Entry 5Y0D (X-ray diffraction, 1.99 A resolution); this record covers chains E and F of the 10 polymer chains in the assembly.

Chain E:
Name: Histone H3.1
From: Homo sapiens
UniProt: P68431 (H31_HUMAN); residues 0-135 here correspond to UniProt positions 1-136 (UniProt number = residue number + 1)
Amino-acid sequence (139 residues; each row starts with the number of its first residue; numbers below 1 keep their minus sign (Gly-3 is residue -3)):
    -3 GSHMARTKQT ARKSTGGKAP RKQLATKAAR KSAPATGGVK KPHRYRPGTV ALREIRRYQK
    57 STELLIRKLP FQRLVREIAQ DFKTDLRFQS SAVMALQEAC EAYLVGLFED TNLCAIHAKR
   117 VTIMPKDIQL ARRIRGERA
Not modelled in the structure: -3 to 35, 135
Construct notes: expression tag (-3 to -1)
Ion coordination: Mn2+: Asp77 (shared with 1 residue of chain D)
Curated features (UniProtKB/Swiss-Prot):
  - modified residue: Arg2 (Asymmetric dimethylarginine), Thr3 (Phosphothreonine), Lys4 (Allysine), Gln5 (5-glutamyl dopamine), Thr6 (Phosphothreonine), Arg8 (Citrulline), Lys9 (N6,N6,N6-trimethyllysine), Ser10 (ADP-ribosylserine), Thr11 (Phosphothreonine), Lys14 (N6-(2-hydroxyisobutyryl)lysine), Arg17 (Asymmetric dimethylarginine), Lys18 (N6-(2-hydroxyisobutyryl)lysine), Lys23 (N6-(2-hydroxyisobutyryl)lysine), Arg26 (Citrulline), Lys27 (N6,N6,N6-trimethyllysine), Ser28 (ADP-ribosylserine), Lys36 (N6,N6,N6-trimethyllysine), Lys37 (N6-methyllysine), Tyr41 (Phosphotyrosine), Lys56 (N6,N6,N6-trimethyllysine) and 8 more in UniProt
  - lipidation: Lys18 (N6-decanoyllysine)
What the authors report for this chain:
  - disease-associated variants - E97K: decreased stability
  - disease-associated variants - E97K: abolished binding to H2A-H2B
  - disease-associated variants - E97K: decreased localization

Chain F:
Name: Histone H4
From: Homo sapiens
UniProt: P62805 (H4_HUMAN); residues 0-102 here correspond to UniProt positions 1-103 (UniProt number = residue number + 1)
Amino-acid sequence (106 residues; each row starts with the number of its first residue; numbers below 1 keep their minus sign (Gly-3 is residue -3)):
    -3 GSHMSGRGKG GKGLGKGGAK RHRKVLRDNI QGITKPAIRR LARRGGVKRI SGLIYEETRG
    57 VLKVFLENVI RDAVTYTEHA KRKTVTAMDV VYALKRQGRT LYGFGG
Not modelled in the structure: -3 to 17
Construct notes: expression tag (-3 to -1)
Curated features (UniProtKB/Swiss-Prot):
  - DNA-binding region: Lys16 to Lys20
  - modified residue: Ser1 (N-acetylserine), Arg3 (Asymmetric dimethylarginine), Lys5 (N6-(2-hydroxyisobutyryl)lysine), Lys8 (N6-(2-hydroxyisobutyryl)lysine), Lys12 (N6-(2-hydroxyisobutyryl)lysine), Lys16 (N6-(2-hydroxyisobutyryl)lysine), Lys20 (N6,N6,N6-trimethyllysine), Lys31 (N6-(2-hydroxyisobutyryl)lysine), Lys44 (N6-(2-hydroxyisobutyryl)lysine), Ser47 (Phosphoserine), Tyr51 (Phosphotyrosine), Lys59 (N6-(2-hydroxyisobutyryl)lysine), Lys77 (N6-(2-hydroxyisobutyryl)lysine), Lys79 (N6-(2-hydroxyisobutyryl)lysine), Thr80 (Phosphothreonine), Tyr88 (Phosphotyrosine), Lys91 (N6-(2-hydroxyisobutyryl)lysine)
  - cross-link (Glycyl lysine isopeptide (Lys-Gly)): Lys12 (interchain with G-Cter in SUMO2), Lys20 (interchain with G-Cter in SUMO2), Lys31 (interchain with G-Cter in SUMO2), Lys59 (interchain with G-Cter in SUMO2), Lys79 (interchain with G-Cter in SUMO2), Lys91 (interchain with G-Cter in SUMO2)

Chain E / chain F interface:
Residue-residue contacts (106):
  Gly44(E) - Lys44(F)
  Ala47(E) - Arg39(F)
  Ala47(E) - Lys44(F)
  Leu48(E) - Lys44(F)
  Glu50(E) - Arg39(F)  salt bridge
  Ile51(E) - Arg39(F)
  Ile51(E) - Gly42(F)
  Ile51(E) - Val43(F)
  Tyr54(E) - Arg36(F)
  Tyr54(E) - Arg39(F)
  Tyr54(E) - Arg40(F)  hydrogen bond (backbone-side chain)
  Gln55(E) - Arg40(F)  hydrogen bond (side chain-backbone)
  Gln55(E) - Gly42(F)
  Ser57(E) - Arg40(F)  hydrogen bond
  Thr58(E) - Arg40(F)
  Glu59(E) - Arg40(F)  salt bridge
  Leu61(E) - Ala33(F)
  Leu61(E) - Arg36(F)  hydrogen bond (backbone-side chain)
  Leu61(E) - Leu37(F)
  Leu61(E) - Arg40(F)
  Ile62(E) - Ile29(F)  hydrophobic
  Arg63(E) - Arg36(F)
  Phe67(E) - Leu62(F)  hydrophobic
  Arg69(E) - Leu22(F)
  Arg69(E) - Asn25(F)  hydrogen bond
  Leu70(E) - Asn25(F)
  Leu70(E) - Ile26(F)
  Leu70(E) - Ile29(F)  hydrophobic
  Leu70(E) - Leu62(F)  hydrophobic
  Val71(E) - Ile66(F)
  Arg72(E) - Arg19(F)
  Arg72(E) - Leu22(F)
  Glu73(E) - Leu22(F)
  Glu73(E) - Arg23(F)  hydrogen bond (side chain-backbone)
  Glu73(E) - Asp24(F)  hydrogen bond (side chain-backbone)
  Glu73(E) - Asn25(F)  hydrogen bond
  Ile74(E) - Leu62(F)  hydrophobic
  Ile74(E) - Glu63(F)
  Ile74(E) - Ile66(F)  hydrophobic
  Ala75(E) - Ile66(F)  hydrophobic
  Gln76(E) - Arg19(F)  hydrogen bond
  Phe78(E) - Glu63(F)
  Phe78(E) - Arg67(F)
  Lys79(E) - Glu74(F)
  Lys79(E) - Lys79(F)
  Leu82(E) - Val70(F)  hydrophobic
  Leu82(E) - Lys79(F)
  Arg83(E) - Lys79(F)  hydrogen bond (backbone-backbone)
  Arg83(E) - Thr80(F)
  Arg83(E) - Val81(F)  hydrogen bond (backbone-backbone)
  Phe84(E) - Thr80(F)
  Phe84(E) - Val81(F)
  Gln85(E) - Thr80(F)
  Gln85(E) - Val81(F)  hydrogen bond (backbone-backbone)
  Gln85(E) - Thr82(F)
  Gln85(E) - Ala83(F)  hydrogen bond (side chain-backbone)
  Ser87(E) - Ala83(F)
  Ser87(E) - Phe100(F)
  Ala88(E) - Val81(F)
  Ala88(E) - Thr82(F)
  Ala88(E) - Ala83(F)
  Ala88(E) - Val86(F)
  Met90(E) - Phe100(F)
  Ala91(E) - Leu97(F)
  Ala91(E) - Phe100(F)  hydrophobic
  Leu92(E) - Val65(F)  hydrophobic
  Leu92(E) - Val86(F)  hydrophobic
  Ala95(E) - Leu90(F)  hydrophobic
  Cys96(E) - Leu58(F)  hydrophobic
  Cys96(E) - Phe61(F)  hydrophobic
  Cys96(E) - Leu62(F)  hydrophobic
  Glu97(E) - Leu37(F)
  Tyr99(E) - Val57(F)
  Tyr99(E) - Phe61(F)  hydrophobic
  Tyr99(E) - Arg95(F)
  Leu100(E) - Leu37(F)  hydrophobic
  Val101(E) - Leu37(F)
  Val101(E) - Arg40(F)
  Val101(E) - Gly41(F)
  Leu103(E) - Val57(F)  hydrophobic
  Phe104(E) - Ile34(F)  hydrophobic
  Phe104(E) - Leu37(F)
  Phe104(E) - Ala38(F)
  Phe104(E) - Val43(F)
  Phe104(E) - Thr54(F)
  Glu105(E) - Gly41(F)
  Asn108(E) - Gly42(F)
  Asn108(E) - Val43(F)
  Val117(E) - Arg45(F)
  Thr118(E) - Arg45(F)  hydrogen bond
  Thr118(E) - Ile46(F)
  Thr118(E) - Ser47(F)
  Ile119(E) - Val43(F)  hydrophobic
  Ile119(E) - Arg45(F)  hydrogen bond (backbone-backbone)
  Ile119(E) - Ile46(F)
  Ile119(E) - Ser47(F)  hydrogen bond (backbone-backbone)
  Ile119(E) - Ile50(F)
  Met120(E) - Ser47(F)
  Met120(E) - Ile50(F)
  Pro121(E) - Leu49(F)  hydrophobic
  Pro121(E) - Ile50(F)
  Ile124(E) - Ile50(F)  hydrophobic
  Ile124(E) - Glu53(F)
  Gln125(E) - Glu53(F)  hydrogen bond
  Arg128(E) - Val57(F)
  Arg131(E) - Arg95(F)
Other interface residues (no listed pair), chain E (56 interface residues in all): Pro66, Asp81, Glu94, Ala98
Other interface residues (no listed pair), chain F (48 interface residues in all): Gly28, Arg35, Thr73

Summary:
56 residues of chain E face 48 of chain F across their interface, with 17 hydrogen bonds and 2 salt bridges.
Polar pairs include Glu50(E)-Arg39(F), Glu59(E)-Arg40(F) and Tyr54(E)-Arg40(F). UniProt lists a DNA-binding
region on chain F. From the paper: E97K of chain E reduces stability; E97K of chain E abolishes binding to
H2A-H2B.
Chain E is Histone H3.1 and chain F is Histone H4, both from Homo sapiens; the structure, Crystal Structure of
the human nucleosome containing the H2B E76K mutant, was determined by X-ray diffraction together with 5Y0C
from the same study.
